PDB entry 5H58 | X-ray diffraction, 3.99 A resolution | chains D and E of the 6 polymer chains in the assembly

[Chain D]
Protein: CprB
Organism: Streptomyces coelicolor A3(2)
UniProt: O66122 (O66122_STRCH); numbering as in UniProt (aligned over 1-215)
Chain sequence (215 residues; row label = number of the first residue in the row):
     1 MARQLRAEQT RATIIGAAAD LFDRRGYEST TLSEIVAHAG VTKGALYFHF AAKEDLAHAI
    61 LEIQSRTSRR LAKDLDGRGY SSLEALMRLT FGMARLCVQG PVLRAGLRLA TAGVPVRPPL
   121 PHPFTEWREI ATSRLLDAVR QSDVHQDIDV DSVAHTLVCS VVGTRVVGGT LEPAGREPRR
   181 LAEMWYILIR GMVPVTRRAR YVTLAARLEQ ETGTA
Unresolved in the structure: 1-7, 77-79, 118-119, 167-173, 213-215
What the authors report for this chain:
  - binding site for the 27-nt DNA strand (chain E): Thr31, Leu32, Ser33, Thr42, Lys43, Gly44, Tyr47, Phe48
  - binding site for the 27-nt DNA strand: Lys43, Tyr47
  - binding site for the 27-nt DNA strand (chain E): Arg6 (from molecular simulation)

[Chain E]
Molecule: 27-nt DNA strand
Sequence (27 nucleotides; each row starts with the number of its first residue):
     1 AGGCAGGCGG CACGGTCTGT TGAGTTC
Unresolved in the structure: 1-4, 25-27

[How chain D and chain E interact]
Residue-residue contacts (14; chain D residue first):
  Thr30(D) with DG19(E), phosphate contact
  Thr31(D) with DT18(E), phosphate contact; DG19(E), phosphate contact
  Leu32(D) with DG19(E), hydrogen bond to the phosphate
  Ser33(D) with DT18(E), hydrogen bond to the phosphate; DG19(E), phosphate contact
  Lys43(D) with DG19(E), hydrogen bond to the base; DT20(E), hydrogen bond to the base
  Tyr47(D) with DG19(E), sugar contact; DT20(E), hydrogen bond to the phosphate; DT21(E), phosphate contact
  Ala52(D) with DT20(E), phosphate contact
  Lys53(D) with DG19(E), sugar contact; DT20(E), hydrogen bond to the phosphate
Other interface residues (no listed pair), chain D (10 interface residues in all): Ala51, Glu54

[Summary]
Chain D and chain E form an interface of 10 and 4 residues respectively; the contacts include 6 hydrogen
bonds. Polar pairs include Lys43(D)-DG19(E), Lys43(D)-DT20(E) and Leu32(D)-DG19(E). From the paper: a binding
site for the 27-nt DNA strand (chain E) at Thr31(D), Leu32(D) and Ser33(D) among others; a binding site for
the 27-nt DNA strand at Lys43(D) and Tyr47(D).
Here chain D is CprB (Streptomyces coelicolor A3(2)) and chain E is a 27-nt DNA strand. Entry 5H58 (Structural
and dynamics studies of the TetR family protein, CprB from Streptomyces coelicolor in complex with ...) was
determined by X-ray diffraction.
